Entry 3LPT (X-ray diffraction, 2.00 A resolution); this record covers chain A.

== Chain A ==
Molecule: Integrase
Source organism: Human immunodeficiency virus 1
Notes: fragment: HIV integrase core domain
UniProtKB: Q76353 (Q76353_9HIV1); residue numbers follow UniProt; this construct covers 50-212
Chain sequence (166 residues; each row starts with the number of its first residue):
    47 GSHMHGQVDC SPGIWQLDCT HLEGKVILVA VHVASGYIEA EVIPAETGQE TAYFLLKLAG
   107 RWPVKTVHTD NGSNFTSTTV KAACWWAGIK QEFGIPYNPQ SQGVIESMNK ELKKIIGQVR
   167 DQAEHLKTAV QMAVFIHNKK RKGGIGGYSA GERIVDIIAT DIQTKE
Disordered / not traced: 47-54, 145-151, 189-192, 210-212
Sequence notes: expression tag (47-49); engineered mutation K185 (Phe in Q76353)
Modified positions: C65 (s-dimethylarsinoyl-cysteine; CAF); C130 (s-dimethylarsinoyl-cysteine; CAF)
Small-molecule neighbours:
  - 723 ((6-chloro-2-oxo-4-phenyl-1,2-dihydroquinolin-3-yl)acetic acid): Q95, L102, T124, T125, A128, A129, W132, Q168, A169, E170, H171, T174, M178
  - P03 (2-[3-[3-(2-hydroxyethoxy)propoxy]propoxy]ethanol): D167, Q168, A169, E170
Reported in the primary citation:
  - binding site for 723: E170, H171

== In short ==
Ligands of chain A: compound 723 and compound P03. From the paper: a binding site for 723 at E170 and H171.
Chain A is Integrase (Human immunodeficiency virus 1); the structure, HIV integrase, was determined by X-ray
diffraction together with 3LPU from the same study.
